7POL - chains A and B; structure by X-ray diffraction, 1.95 A resolution.

== Chain A (and B) ==
Molecule: Bft-3
From: Bacteroides fragilis
Notes: chain B of this document is another copy of the same molecule, construct and numbering; everything in this record applies to it too
Reference sequence: O86049 (O86049_BACFG); numbering as in UniProt (aligned over 18-397)
Chain sequence (402 residues; each row starts with the number of its first residue; numbers below 1 keep their minus sign (Met-4 is residue -4)):
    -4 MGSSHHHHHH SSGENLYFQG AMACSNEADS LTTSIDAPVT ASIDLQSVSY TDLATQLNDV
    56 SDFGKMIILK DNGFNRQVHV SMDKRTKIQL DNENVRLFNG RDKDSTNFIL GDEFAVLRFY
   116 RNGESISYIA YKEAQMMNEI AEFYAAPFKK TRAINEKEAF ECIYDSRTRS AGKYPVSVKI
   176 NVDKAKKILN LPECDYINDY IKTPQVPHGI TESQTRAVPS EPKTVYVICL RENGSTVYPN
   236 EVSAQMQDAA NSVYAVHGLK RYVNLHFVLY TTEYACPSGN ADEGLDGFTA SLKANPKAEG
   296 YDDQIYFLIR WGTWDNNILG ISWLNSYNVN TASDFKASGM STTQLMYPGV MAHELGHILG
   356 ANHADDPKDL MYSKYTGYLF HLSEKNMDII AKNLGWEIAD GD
Unresolved in the structure: -4 to 33, 163-167, 194-213 (chain B: -4 to 34, 161-166, 192-212)
Differences from the reference sequence: initiating methionine (-4); expression tag (-3 to 17)
Ion coordination: Zn2+: His348, His352
Residues lining bound ligands:
  - flumequine (7X9; (12R)-7-fluoranyl-12-methyl-4-oxidanylidene-1-azatricyclo[7.3.1.05,13]trideca-2,5(13),6,8-tetraene-3-carboxylic acid), molecule 1: Thr50, Gln51, Asp54, Lys60
  - flumequine (7X9), molecule 2: Tyr221, Ile223, Val263, Tyr265, Tyr296, Gln299
  - flumequine (7X9), molecule 3: Ile223, Leu225, Tyr265, Thr266, Leu287, Asn290, Lys292, Ala293, Tyr296, Tyr301
  - proline (PRO), molecule 1: Ser44, Tyr45, Thr46, Tyr126, Lys127, Glu128, Ala129, Met132, Pro170, Val171
  - proline (PRO), molecule 2: Ala359, Asp360, Asp361, Ser378
  - proline (PRO), molecule 3: Leu377, Ser378, Glu379
From the paper describing this entry:
  - binding site for flumequine: Tyr221, Tyr265, Lys292, Tyr296, Tyr301
  - conformationally variable residues (order/disorder transition): Lys292, His358

== Chain A / chain B interface ==
Contacting residue pairs (33):
  Tyr45(A) - Asn87(B)
  Thr46(A) - Asn87(B)
  Thr50(A) - Asn87(B)
  Asn53(A) - Lys82(B)  hydrogen bond (backbone-side chain)
  Asn53(A) - Gln84(B)
  Asn53(A) - His261(B)
  Asp54(A) - Lys82(B)
  Asp54(A) - Tyr221(B)  hydrogen bond
  Val55(A) - Lys82(B)  hydrogen bond (backbone-side chain)
  Ser56(A) - Lys82(B)
  Phe58(A) - Glu216(B)
  Lys82(A) - Asn53(B)  hydrogen bond (side chain-backbone)
  Lys82(A) - Asp54(B)
  Lys82(A) - Val55(B)  hydrogen bond (side chain-backbone)
  Lys82(A) - Ser56(B)
  Gln84(A) - Asn53(B)
  Asp86(A) - Lys127(B)
  Asn87(A) - Tyr45(B)
  Asn87(A) - Thr50(B)
  Glu88(A) - Asp107(B)
  Glu88(A) - Lys127(B)  salt bridge
  Asn89(A) - Arg91(B)
  Asn89(A) - Asp107(B)  hydrogen bond (backbone-side chain)
  Arg91(A) - Asn89(B)
  Asp107(A) - Glu88(B)
  Asp107(A) - Asn89(B)  hydrogen bond (side chain-backbone)
  Asp107(A) - Asp107(B)
  Lys127(A) - Asp86(B)
  Lys127(A) - Glu88(B)  salt bridge
  Glu216(A) - Phe58(B)
  Pro217(A) - Phe58(B)
  Tyr221(A) - Asp54(B)  hydrogen bond
  His261(A) - Asn53(B)
Other interface residues (no listed pair), chain A (23 interface residues in all): Glu108, Ser215
Other interface residues (no listed pair), chain B (23 interface residues in all): Thr46, Glu108, Ser215, Pro217

== Summary ==
Chain A and chain B each contribute 23 residues to their interface, with 8 hydrogen bonds and 2 salt bridges.
Among the polar pairs are Glu88(A)-Lys127(B), Asn53(A)-Lys82(B) and Asp54(A)-Tyr221(B). From the paper: a
binding site for flumequine at Tyr221(A), Tyr265(A) and Lys292(A) among others; conformational variability at
Lys292(A) and His358(A).
Both chains are Bft-3 (Bacteroides fragilis). Entry 7POL (Crystal structure of profragilysin-3 (proBFT-3) from
Bacteroides fragilis in complex with flumequine) was determined by X-ray diffraction (same publication as
7PND, 7POO, 7POQ and 7POU).
